5XF4 - chains G and I of the 10 polymer chains in the assembly; structure by X-ray diffraction, 2.87 A resolution.

Chain G:
Protein: Histone H2A type 1-B/E
Organism: Homo sapiens
UniProt: P04908 (H2A1B_HUMAN); residues 0-129 here correspond to UniProt positions 1-130 (UniProt number = residue number + 1)
Amino-acid sequence (130 residues; each row starts with the number of its first residue; numbering starts at 0):
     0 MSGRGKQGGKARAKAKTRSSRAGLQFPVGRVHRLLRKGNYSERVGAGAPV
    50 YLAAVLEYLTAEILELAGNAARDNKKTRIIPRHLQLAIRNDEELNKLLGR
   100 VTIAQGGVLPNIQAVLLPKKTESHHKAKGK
Disordered / not traced: 0-13, 120-129
Swiss-Prot annotation at these positions:
  - modified residue: Ser1 (N-acetylserine), Arg3 (Citrulline), Lys5 (N6-(2-hydroxyisobutyryl)lysine), Lys9 (N6-(2-hydroxyisobutyryl)lysine), Lys13 (N6-(beta-hydroxybutyryl)lysine), Lys36 (N6-(2-hydroxyisobutyryl)lysine), Lys74 (N6-(2-hydroxyisobutyryl)lysine), Lys75 (N6-(2-hydroxyisobutyryl)lysine), Lys95 (N6-(2-hydroxyisobutyryl)lysine), Gln104 (N5-methylglutamine), Lys118 (N6-(2-hydroxyisobutyryl)lysine), Lys119 (N6-crotonyllysine), Thr120 (Phosphothreonine), Lys125 (N6-crotonyllysine)
  - cross-link (Glycyl lysine isopeptide (Lys-Gly)): Lys13 (interchain with G-Cter in ubiquitin), Lys15 (interchain with G-Cter in ubiquitin), Lys119 (interchain with G-Cter in ubiquitin)
Metal / ion sites: Ru ion: Glu61, Glu64
Residues lining bound ligands: RUD / (1S,2S)-1,2-diphenylethane-1,2-diamine: Tyr57, Ala60, Glu61, Glu64, Leu65
Reported in the primary citation:
  - Ru ion coordination: Glu61, Glu64

Chain I:
Molecule: 145-nt DNA strand
Sequence (145 nucleotides; each row starts with the number of its first residue; numbers below 1 keep their minus sign (DA-72 is residue -72)):
   -72 ATCAATATCCACCTGCAGATACTACCAAAAGTGTATTTGGAAACTGCTCC
   -22 ATCAAAAGGCATGTTCAGCTGAATCAGCTGAACATGCCTTTTGATGGAGC
    28 AGTTTCCAAATACACTTTTGGTAGTATCTGCAGGTGGATATTGAT

Chain G / chain I interface:
Pairs across the interface (16; chain G residue first):
  Thr16(G) - DG47(I)  sugar contact
  Arg29(G) - DG48(I)  hydrogen bond to the phosphate
  Arg29(G) - DT49(I)  salt bridge to the phosphate
  Arg35(G) - DA39(I)  salt bridge to the phosphate
  Arg42(G) - DT38(I)  hydrogen bond to the sugar
  Arg42(G) - DA39(I)  phosphate contact
  Val43(G) - DT38(I)  sugar contact
  Val43(G) - DA39(I)  hydrogen bond to the phosphate
  Gly44(G) - DT38(I)  phosphate contact
  Ala45(G) - DT38(I)  phosphate contact
  Lys75(G) - DC58(I)  phosphate contact
  Lys75(G) - DA59(I)  salt bridge to the phosphate
  Thr76(G) - DG57(I)  hydrogen bond to the phosphate
  Thr76(G) - DC58(I)  hydrogen bond to the phosphate
  Arg77(G) - DG57(I)  hydrogen bond to the sugar
  Arg77(G) - DC58(I)  hydrogen bond to the phosphate
Also at the interface, not in a pair above, chain G (12 interface residues in all): Pro26, Glu41
Also at the interface, not in a pair above, chain I (9 interface residues in all): DA37

In short:
Chain G and chain I form an interface of 12 and 9 residues respectively, with 7 hydrogen bonds and 3 salt
bridges. Polar contacts include Arg42(G)-DT38(I), Arg77(G)-DG57(I) and Arg29(G)-DG48(I). Chain G binds RUD /
(1S,2S)-1,2-diphenylethane-1,2-diamine. Glu61(G) and Glu64(G) coordinate a Ru ion ion. The paper reports Ru
ion coordination by Glu61(G) and Glu64(G).
Chain G is Histone H2A type 1-B/E (Homo sapiens) and chain I is a 145-nt DNA strand; the structure, Nucleosome
core particle with an adduct of a binuclear RAPTA (Ru-arene-phosphaadamantane) compound having a
1,2-diphenylethylenediamine linker ..., was determined by X-ray diffraction (same publication as 5XF3, 5XF5
and 5XF6).
